PDB entry 5CVA | X-ray diffraction, 2.10 A resolution | chains A and C of the 3 polymer chains in the assembly

# Chain A
Protein: Collagen alpha-2(I) chain, Collagen alpha-1(IX) chain
From: Homo sapiens
Reference sequence: chimeric construct of P08123, P20849: residues 15-26 from P08123 (CO1A2_HUMAN) positions 484-495 (UniProt number = residue number + 469); residues 36-71 from P20849 positions 754-789 (UniProt number = residue number + 718)
Sequence (71 residues; numbered 1 to 71; the number before each row is that of its first residue):
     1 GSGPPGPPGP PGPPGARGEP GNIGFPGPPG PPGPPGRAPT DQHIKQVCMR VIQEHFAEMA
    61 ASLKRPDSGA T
Not modelled in the structure: 1-2, 67-71
Modified positions: Mse49 (selenomethionine; parent Met); Mse59 (selenomethionine; parent Met)
Sequence notes: expression tag (1-14); linker (27-35)
Swiss-Prot annotation at these positions:
  - region: Pro39 to Ser68 (Nonhelical region (NC2))

# Chain C
Protein: Collagen alpha-1(I) chain, Collagen alpha-3(IX) chain
From: Homo sapiens
Reference sequence: chimeric construct of P02452, Q14050: residues 15-26 from P02452 (CO1A1_HUMAN) positions 572-583 (UniProt number = residue number + 557); residues 36-72 from Q14050 positions 517-553 (UniProt number = residue number + 481)
Sequence (72 residues; each row starts with the number of its first residue):
     1 GSGPPGPPGP PGPPGARGQA GVMGFPGPPG PPGPPGKEAS EQRIRELCGG MISEQIAQLA
    61 AHLRKPLAPG SI
Not modelled in the structure: 1, 68-72
Sequence notes: expression tag (1-14); linker (27-35)
Swiss-Prot annotation at these positions:
  - modified residue: Pro26 (4-hydroxyproline)
  - region: Ala39 to Pro69 (Nonhelical region 3 (NC3))

# Chain A / chain C interface
Residue-residue contacts (90; chain A residue first):
  Gly3(A) - Ser2(C)
  Pro4(A) - Gly3(C)
  Pro4(A) - Pro4(C)
  Pro5(A) - Pro4(C)  hydrophobic
  Gly6(A) - Pro4(C)  hydrogen bond (backbone-backbone)
  Gly6(A) - Gly6(C)
  Pro7(A) - Gly6(C)
  Pro8(A) - Pro7(C)
  Gly9(A) - Pro7(C)  hydrogen bond (backbone-backbone)
  Gly9(A) - Pro8(C)
  Gly9(A) - Gly9(C)
  Gly9(A) - Pro10(C)
  Pro10(A) - Gly9(C)
  Pro10(A) - Pro10(C)
  Pro11(A) - Pro10(C)
  Gly12(A) - Pro10(C)  hydrogen bond (backbone-backbone)
  Gly12(A) - Gly12(C)
  Gly12(A) - Pro13(C)
  Pro13(A) - Gly12(C)
  Pro13(A) - Pro13(C)
  Pro14(A) - Pro13(C)
  Gly15(A) - Pro13(C)  hydrogen bond (backbone-backbone)
  Gly15(A) - Pro14(C)
  Gly15(A) - Gly15(C)
  Ala16(A) - Gly15(C)
  Arg17(A) - Ala16(C)
  Arg17(A) - Arg17(C)  hydrogen bond (side chain-backbone)
  Arg17(A) - Gly18(C)
  Arg17(A) - Gln19(C)
  Gly18(A) - Ala16(C)  hydrogen bond (backbone-backbone)
  Gly18(A) - Gly18(C)
  Glu19(A) - Gly18(C)
  Pro20(A) - Gln19(C)
  Gly21(A) - Gln19(C)  hydrogen bond (backbone-backbone)
  Gly21(A) - Gly21(C)
  Asn22(A) - Gly21(C)
  Ile23(A) - Val22(C)
  Ile23(A) - Met23(C)
  Ile23(A) - Gly24(C)
  Ile23(A) - Phe25(C)  hydrophobic
  Gly24(A) - Val22(C)  hydrogen bond (backbone-backbone)
  Gly24(A) - Gly24(C)
  Phe25(A) - Gly24(C)
  Pro26(A) - Phe25(C)
  Gly27(A) - Phe25(C)  hydrogen bond (backbone-backbone)
  Gly27(A) - Pro26(C)
  Gly27(A) - Gly27(C)
  Pro28(A) - Gly27(C)
  Pro29(A) - Pro28(C)
  Gly30(A) - Pro28(C)  hydrogen bond (backbone-backbone)
  Gly30(A) - Gly30(C)
  Pro31(A) - Gly30(C)
  Pro32(A) - Pro31(C)
  Gly33(A) - Pro31(C)  hydrogen bond (backbone-backbone)
  Gly33(A) - Gly33(C)
  Pro34(A) - Gly33(C)
  Pro35(A) - Pro34(C)
  Gly36(A) - Pro34(C)  hydrogen bond (backbone-backbone)
  Gly36(A) - Gly36(C)
  Arg37(A) - Gly36(C)
  Ala38(A) - Lys37(C)
  Pro39(A) - Lys37(C)
  Pro39(A) - Arg43(C)  hydrogen bond (backbone-side chain)
  Thr40(A) - Arg43(C)
  Asp41(A) - Arg43(C)  salt bridge
  Asp41(A) - Leu47(C)
  Ile44(A) - Ala39(C)  hydrophobic
  Ile44(A) - Arg43(C)
  Ile44(A) - Leu47(C)  hydrophobic
  Ile44(A) - Cys48(C)  hydrophobic
  Lys45(A) - Leu47(C)
  Lys45(A) - Met51(C)
  Cys48(A) - Cys48(C)  disulfide
  Mse49(A) - Met51(C)
  Ile52(A) - Met51(C)  hydrophobic
  Ile52(A) - Ile52(C)  hydrophobic
  Ile52(A) - Gln55(C)
  Phe56(A) - Gln55(C)
  Phe56(A) - Leu59(C)  hydrophobic
  Mse59(A) - Ile56(C)  hydrophobic
  Mse59(A) - Leu59(C)  hydrophobic
  Ala60(A) - Leu59(C)
  Ala60(A) - Leu63(C)
  Leu63(A) - Ile56(C)
  Leu63(A) - Leu59(C)  hydrophobic
  Leu63(A) - Ala60(C)  hydrophobic
  Leu63(A) - Leu63(C)  hydrophobic
  Arg65(A) - Leu63(C)
  Arg65(A) - Arg64(C)
  Arg65(A) - Lys65(C)  hydrogen bond (side chain-backbone)
Interface residues without a listed pair, chain A (50 interface residues in all): Lys64
Interface residues without a listed pair, chain C (50 interface residues in all): Pro5, Pro11, Ala20, Pro29, Pro32, Pro35, Ile44
Inter-chain disulfides: Cys48(A)-Cys48(C)

# Overview
The chain A/chain C interface involves 50 residues from each chain; the contacts include 1 disulfide bond, 14
hydrogen bonds and 1 salt bridge. Polar contacts include Asp41(A)-Arg43(C), Arg17(A)-Arg17(C) and
Pro39(A)-Arg43(C).
Here chain A is Collagen alpha-2(I) chain, Collagen alpha-1(IX) chain and chain C is Collagen alpha-1(I)
chain, Collagen alpha-3(IX) chain, both from Homo sapiens. Entry 5CVA (Crystal structure of the type IX
collagen NC2 hetero-trimerization domain with a guest fragment a1a2a1 of ...) was determined by X-ray
diffraction together with 5CVB, 5CTD and 5CTI from the same study.
